Entry 8APC (electron microscopy, 3.50 A resolution); this record covers chains j and q of the 42 polymer chains in the assembly.

== Chain j ==
Protein: ATPTB6
Organism: Trypanosoma brucei brucei
UniProtKB: D0A5R7 (D0A5R7_TRYB9); residues 1-169 here = UniProt positions 1-169
Sequence (169 residues; each row starts with the number of its first residue):
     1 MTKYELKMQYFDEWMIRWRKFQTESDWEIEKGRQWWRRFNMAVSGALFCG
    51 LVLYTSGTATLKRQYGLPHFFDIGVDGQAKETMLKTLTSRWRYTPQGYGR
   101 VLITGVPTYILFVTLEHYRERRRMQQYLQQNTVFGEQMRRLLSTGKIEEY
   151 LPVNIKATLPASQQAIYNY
Disordered / not traced: 1
Small-molecule neighbours: 1,2-diacyl-sn-glycero-3-phosphocholine (PC1): Cys49, Val52, Arg63, Gln64, Tyr65, Val75, Met83

== Chain q ==
Protein: ATPEG3
Organism: Trypanosoma brucei brucei
UniProtKB: Q583U4 (Q583U4_TRYB2); residue numbers follow UniProt; this construct covers 1-98
Sequence (98 residues; each row starts with the number of its first residue):
     1 MTENIEAVMSDFWSNPADHFRPNLKALTLYAERQHYVDRWLHVKERWLAP
    51 WYLPWWSPLFQLGTWYSQRSRNLFLVENHLSYRPYKFRRNDEDRNNPY
Disordered / not traced: 1-13
Small-molecule neighbours:
  - 1,2-diacyl-sn-glycero-3-phosphocholine (PC1): Trp65, Tyr66, Arg69, Ser70, Leu73, Phe74
  - Q7G (2-{[(4-O-alpha-D-glucopyranosyl-alpha-D-glucopyranosyl)oxy]methyl}-4-{[(3beta,9beta,14beta,17beta,25R)-spirost-5-en-3-yl]oxy}butyl 4-O-alpha-D-glucopyranosyl-alpha-D-glucopyranoside): Trp47, Trp51, Tyr52

== How chain j and chain q interact ==
Residue-residue contacts - 60 pairs, chain j then chain q:
  Lys3(j) - Leu48(q)  hydrogen bond (side chain-backbone)
  Lys3(j) - Ala49(q)  hydrogen bond (side chain-backbone)
  Lys3(j) - Pro50(q)  hydrogen bond (side chain-backbone)
  Lys3(j) - Leu53(q)  hydrogen bond (side chain-backbone)
  Lys3(j) - Phe60(q)
  Glu5(j) - Phe60(q)
  Glu5(j) - Thr64(q)
  Leu6(j) - Glu45(q)
  Leu6(j) - Leu48(q)
  Leu6(j) - Ala49(q)  hydrophobic
  Leu6(j) - Phe60(q)  hydrophobic
  Gln9(j) - Leu41(q)  hydrogen bond (side chain-backbone)
  Gln9(j) - Lys44(q)
  Gln9(j) - Glu45(q)
  Gln9(j) - Arg71(q)
  Tyr10(j) - Asp38(q)
  Tyr10(j) - Leu41(q)
  Tyr10(j) - His42(q)  hydrogen bond
  Tyr10(j) - Glu45(q)
  Asp12(j) - Gln68(q)
  Asp12(j) - Arg71(q)
  Glu13(j) - Arg33(q)  salt bridge
  Glu13(j) - Leu41(q)
  Glu13(j) - Arg71(q)  salt bridge
  Met15(j) - Leu75(q)  hydrophobic
  Ile16(j) - Arg71(q)
  Ile16(j) - Phe74(q)  hydrophobic
  Ile16(j) - Leu75(q)  hydrophobic
  Arg17(j) - Gln34(q)
  Arg19(j) - Phe74(q)
  Arg19(j) - Leu75(q)  hydrogen bond (side chain-backbone)
  Arg19(j) - Glu77(q)  hydrogen bond (side chain-backbone)
  Gln22(j) - Leu75(q)  hydrogen bond (side chain-backbone)
  Trp27(j) - Leu75(q)
  Trp27(j) - Val76(q)  hydrogen bond (side chain-backbone)
  Trp27(j) - Asn78(q)
  Glu30(j) - Asn72(q)  hydrogen bond
  Glu30(j) - Leu75(q)
  Glu30(j) - Val76(q)
  Lys31(j) - Val76(q)
  Arg33(j) - Asn72(q)
  Gln34(j) - Asn72(q)
  Gln34(j) - Leu73(q)
  Gln34(j) - Val76(q)
  Arg37(j) - Arg69(q)
  Arg37(j) - Asn72(q)  hydrogen bond
  Arg37(j) - Leu73(q)
  Met41(j) - Trp65(q)  hydrophobic
  Tyr109(j) - Trp56(q)  hydrogen bond (side chain-backbone)
  Tyr109(j) - Ser57(q)  hydrogen bond (side chain-backbone)
  Tyr109(j) - Pro58(q)
  Tyr109(j) - Gln61(q)
  Phe112(j) - Trp65(q)
  Val113(j) - Trp55(q)  hydrophobic
  Val113(j) - Gln61(q)
  Glu116(j) - Trp65(q)
  His117(j) - Trp55(q)
  Glu120(j) - Gln68(q)
  Arg123(j) - Gln68(q)  hydrogen bond
  Glu149(j) - Gln34(q)  hydrogen bond
Also at the interface, not in a pair above, chain j (29 interface residues in all): Thr2, Thr114
Also at the interface, not in a pair above, chain q (30 interface residues in all): Val37

== In short ==
Chain j and chain q form an interface of 29 and 30 residues respectively, with 16 hydrogen bonds and 2 salt
bridges. Polar pairs include Glu13(j)-Arg33(q), Glu13(j)-Arg71(q) and Lys3(j)-Leu48(q). Chain j binds
1,2-diacyl-sn-glycero-3-phosphocholine. Chain q binds compound Q7G and 1,2-diacyl-sn-glycero-3-phosphocholine.
Chain j is ATPTB6 and chain q is ATPEG3, both from Trypanosoma brucei brucei; the structure, rotational state
1c of the Trypanosoma brucei mitochondrial ATP synthase dimer, was determined by electron microscopy,
deposited together with 8AP6, 8AP7, 8AP8, 8AP9, 8APA, 8APB and 7 further entries.
